Entry 4CMF (X-ray diffraction, 1.50 A resolution); this record covers chain A.

== Chain A ==
Name: Aminotransferase
Organism: Nectria haematococca mpvi
Notes: EC 2.6.1.42
UniProtKB: C7YVL8 (C7YVL8_NECH7); residues 1-320 here = UniProt positions 1-320
Chain sequence (322 residues; row label = number of the first residue in the row):
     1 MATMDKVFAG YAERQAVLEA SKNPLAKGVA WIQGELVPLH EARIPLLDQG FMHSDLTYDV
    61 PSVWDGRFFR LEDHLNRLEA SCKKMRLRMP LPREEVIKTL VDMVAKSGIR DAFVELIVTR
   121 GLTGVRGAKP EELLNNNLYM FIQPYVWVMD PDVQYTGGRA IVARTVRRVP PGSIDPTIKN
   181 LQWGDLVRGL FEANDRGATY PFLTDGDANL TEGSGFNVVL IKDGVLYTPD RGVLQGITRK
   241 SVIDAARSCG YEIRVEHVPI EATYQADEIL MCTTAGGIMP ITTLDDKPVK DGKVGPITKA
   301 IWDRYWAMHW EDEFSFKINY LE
Sequence notes: expression tag (321-322)
Residues lining bound ligands: bound (PXG; 3-[O-phosphonopyridoxyl]--amino-benzoic acid): H53, Y58, V60, H74, R77, F113, E115, R168, K179, W183, L186, E212, G213, G215, F216, N217, L234, G236, I237, T238, R239, C272, T273, T274, A275
What the authors report for this chain:
  - catalytic residues: K179 (proposed by the authors, not directly observed)
  - specificity-determining residues: H53, Y58, V60, F113, R126, L181, W183
  - specificity-determining residues: S62, E115, T273, T274, A275 (proposed by the authors, not directly observed)
  - binding site for bound: V60, F113, E115
  - conformationally variable residues (side-chain flip): F113

== In short ==
Bound to chain A: bound. From the paper: the catalytic residue K179; a binding site for bound at V60, F113 and
E115.
Chain A is Aminotransferase (Nectria haematococca mpvi); the structure, The (R)-selective transaminase from
Nectria haematococca with inhibitor bound, was determined by X-ray diffraction together with 4CMD from the
same study.
